Entry 3BEW (X-ray diffraction, 2.60 A resolution); this record covers chains A and B of the 3 polymer chains in the assembly.

# Chain A
Name: Major histocompatibility complex class I glycoprotein haplotype B21
Organism: Gallus gallus
UniProtKB: Q95601 (Q95601_CHICK); residues 1-270 here correspond to UniProt positions 22-291 (UniProt number = residue number + 21)
Chain sequence (271 residues; row label = number of the first residue in the row):
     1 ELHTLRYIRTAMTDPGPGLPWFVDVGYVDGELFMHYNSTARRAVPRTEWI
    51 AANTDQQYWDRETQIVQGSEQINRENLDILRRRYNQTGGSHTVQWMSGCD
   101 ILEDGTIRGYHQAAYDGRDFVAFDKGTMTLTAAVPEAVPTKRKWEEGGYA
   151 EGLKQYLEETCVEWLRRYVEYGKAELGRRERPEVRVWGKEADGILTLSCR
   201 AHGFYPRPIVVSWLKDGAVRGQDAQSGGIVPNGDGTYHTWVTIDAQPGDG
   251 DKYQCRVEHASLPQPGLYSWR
Cystine bridges: Cys99-Cys161, Cys199-Cys255
Construct notes: expression tag (271)
What the authors report for this chain:
  - conformationally variable residues (side-chain flip): Arg9

# Chain B
Name: Beta-2-microglobulin
Organism: Gallus gallus
UniProtKB: P21611 (B2MG_CHICK); residues 1-98 here correspond to UniProt positions 22-119 (UniProt number = residue number + 21)
Chain sequence (99 residues; each row starts with the number of its first residue; numbering starts at 0):
     0 MDLTPKVQVYSRFPASAGTKNVLNCFAAGFHPPKISITLMKDGVPMEGAQ
    50 YSDMSFNDDWTFQRLVHADFTPSSGSTYACKVEHETLKEPQVYKWDPEF
Cystine bridges: Cys24-Cys79
Construct notes: initiating methionine (0)

# How chain A and chain B interact
Residue-residue contacts (65; chain A residue first):
  Ile8(A) with Ser54(B); Phe55(B), hydrophobic
  Arg9(A) with Phe55(B)
  Thr10(A) with Phe55(B); Phe61(B)
  Met12(A) with Pro32(B), hydrophobic
  Asp14(A) with Lys33(B), salt bridge
  Pro15(A) with Lys33(B)
  Gly16(A) with Lys33(B)
  Leu19(A) with Arg63(B)
  Val23(A) with Met53(B)
  Val25(A) with Ser54(B)
  Tyr27(A) with Ser54(B), hydrogen bond
  His35(A) with Asp52(B), salt bridge
  Arg46(A) with Asp52(B), salt bridge
  Ser90(A) with Pro31(B)
  Thr92(A) with His30(B); Pro32(B)
  Gln94(A) with Phe55(B); Trp59(B), hydrogen bond (side chain-backbone); Phe61(B)
  Trp95(A) with Phe55(B)
  Gln112(A) with Trp59(B)
  Ala113(A) with Trp59(B)
  Ala114(A) with Trp59(B), hydrophobic
  Asp116(A) with Met0(B); His30(B)
  Gly117(A) with Met0(B); His30(B)
  Arg118(A) with Met0(B)
  Asp119(A) with Trp59(B), hydrogen bond
  Glu183(A) with Phe12(B); Pro13(B)
  Arg185(A) with Pro13(B); Ala14(B), hydrogen bond (side chain-backbone); Glu97(B), hydrogen bond (side chain-backbone)
  Trp187(A) with Asp95(B); Glu97(B); Phe98(B), hydrophobic
  Lys189(A) with Asp95(B)
  Ser198(A) with Glu97(B)
  Arg200(A) with Tyr9(B); Glu97(B), salt bridge
  His202(A) with Ser10(B), hydrogen bond (side chain-backbone); Arg11(B), hydrogen bond (side chain-backbone); Phe12(B); Pro13(B)
  Gly203(A) with Arg11(B)
  Gly227(A) with Gln7(B), hydrogen bond (backbone-side chain)
  Val230(A) with Gln7(B); Tyr9(B); Phe25(B), hydrophobic
  Pro231(A) with Tyr9(B), hydrogen bond (backbone-side chain); Phe25(B); Leu64(B)
  Asn232(A) with Tyr9(B); Arg11(B); Asn23(B), hydrogen bond; Leu64(B)
  Gly233(A) with His66(B)
  Asp234(A) with Arg11(B), salt bridge
  Thr236(A) with Arg11(B)
  His238(A) with Tyr9(B); Ser10(B)
  Trp240(A) with Gln7(B), hydrogen bond
Interface residues without a listed pair, chain A (44 interface residues in all): Leu32, Met96, Glu180
Interface residues without a listed pair, chain B (29 interface residues in all): Val8, Glu84, Pro96

# Summary
44 residues of chain A and 29 residues of chain B are in contact; the contacts include 11 hydrogen bonds and 5
salt bridges. Polar contacts include Asp14(A)-Lys33(B), His35(A)-Asp52(B) and Arg46(A)-Asp52(B). From the
paper: conformational variability at Arg9(A).
Here chain A is Major histocompatibility complex class I glycoprotein haplotype B21 and chain B is
Beta-2-microglobulin, both from Gallus gallus. Entry 3BEW (10mer Crystal Structure of chicken MHC class I
haplotype B21) was determined by X-ray diffraction (same publication as 3BEV).
